5J55 - chain A; structure by X-ray diffraction, 1.75 A resolution.

== Chain A ==
Molecule: Carotenoid oxygenase
Organism: Novosphingobium aromaticivorans (strain DSM 12444 / F199)
UniProtKB: Q2GA76 (Q2GA76_NOVAD); residue numbers follow UniProt; this construct covers 1-494
Chain sequence (494 residues; row label = number of the first residue in the row):
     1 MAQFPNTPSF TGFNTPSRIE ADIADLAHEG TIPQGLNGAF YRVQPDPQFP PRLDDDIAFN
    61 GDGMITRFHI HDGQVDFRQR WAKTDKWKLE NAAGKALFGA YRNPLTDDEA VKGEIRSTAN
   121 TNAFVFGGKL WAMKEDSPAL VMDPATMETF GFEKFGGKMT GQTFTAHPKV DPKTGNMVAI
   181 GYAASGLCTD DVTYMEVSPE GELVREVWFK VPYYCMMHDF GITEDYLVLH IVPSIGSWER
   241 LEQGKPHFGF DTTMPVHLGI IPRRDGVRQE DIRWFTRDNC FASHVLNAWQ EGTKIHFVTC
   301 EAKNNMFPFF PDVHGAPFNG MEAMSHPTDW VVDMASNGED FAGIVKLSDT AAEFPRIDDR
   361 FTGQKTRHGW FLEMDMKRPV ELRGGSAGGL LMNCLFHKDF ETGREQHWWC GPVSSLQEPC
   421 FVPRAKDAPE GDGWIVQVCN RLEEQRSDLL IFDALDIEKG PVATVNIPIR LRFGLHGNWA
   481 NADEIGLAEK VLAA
Disordered / not traced: 1, 383-389, 489-494
Metal / ion sites: Fe ion: H167, H218, H284, H476 (together with oxygen molecule)
Ligand contacts:
  - oxygen molecule (OXY): T121, H167, H218, H284, L475, H476
  - 4-hydroxy-3-methoxybenzaldehyde (V55): F59, Y101, R102, N120, T121, K134, E135, M216, H218, H284, F307, L475
From the paper describing this entry:
  - binding site for 4-hydroxy-3-methoxybenzaldehyde: F59, Y101, K134
  - conformationally variable residues (side-chain flip): L475
  - catalytic residues: Y101, K134 (proposed by the authors, not directly observed)

== Summary ==
Ligands of chain A: oxygen molecule and 4-hydroxy-3-methoxybenzaldehyde. H167, H218, H284 and H476 form the Fe
ion site. From the paper: catalytic residues Y101 and K134; a binding site for 4-hydroxy-3-methoxybenzaldehyde
at F59, Y101 and K134.
Chain A is Carotenoid oxygenase (Novosphingobium aromaticivorans (strain DSM 12444 / F199)); the structure,
The Structure and Mechanism of NOV1, a Resveratrol-Cleaving Dioxygenase, was determined by X-ray diffraction,
deposited together with 5J53 and 5J54.
